7GWS - chains A and D; structure by X-ray diffraction, 1.90 A resolution.

# Chain A
Protein: B-cell lymphoma 6 protein
Organism: Homo sapiens
Reference sequence: P41182 (BCL6_HUMAN); residue numbers follow UniProt; this construct covers 5-129
Chain sequence (128 residues; numbered 2 to 129; the number before each row is that of its first residue):
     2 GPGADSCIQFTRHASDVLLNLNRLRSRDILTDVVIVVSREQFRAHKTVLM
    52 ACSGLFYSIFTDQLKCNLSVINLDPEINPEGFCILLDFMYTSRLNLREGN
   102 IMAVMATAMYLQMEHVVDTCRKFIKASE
Unresolved in the structure: 2-5, 129
Construct notes: expression tag (2-4)
Curated features (UniProtKB/Swiss-Prot):
  - mutagenesis: Asn21 (N21K: Abolishes interaction with NCOR2 and HDAC2, no effect on interaction with CTBP1 and transcriptional autoinhibition; when associated with A-116 and 376-Q--Q-379), Ser59 (S59A: Abolished ubiquitination by the SCF(FBXL17) complex), His116 (H116A: Abolishes interaction with NCOR2 and HDAC2, no effect on interaction with CTBP1 and transcriptional autoinhibition; when associated with K-21 and 376-Q--Q-379)
Small-molecule neighbours: A1ADA (5-{[5-chloro-2-(dimethylamino)pyrimidin-4-yl]amino}-1,3-dihydro-2H-indol-2-one): Asn21, Arg24, Leu25, Arg28, Met51, Ala52, Cys53, Ser54, Gly55, Tyr58, Gln113, Met114, Glu115

# Chain D
Protein: WVIP tetrapeptide
Chain sequence (6 residues; each row starts with the number of its first residue; numbering starts at 0):
     0 XWVIPA
Modified / non-standard residues: ACE (acetyl group) at position 0

# How chain A and chain D interact
Residue-residue contacts (11; chain A residue first):
  Cys8(A) - Pro4(D)
  Ile9(A) - Trp1(D)  hydrophobic
  Ile9(A) - Val2(D)
  Gln10(A) - ACE_0(D)
  Gln10(A) - Trp1(D)
  Gln10(A) - Val2(D)  hydrogen bond (backbone-backbone)
  Gln10(A) - Pro4(D)
  Phe11(A) - ACE_0(D)
  Phe11(A) - Trp1(D)
  Thr12(A) - ACE_0(D)  hydrogen bond (backbone-backbone)
  Thr12(A) - Val2(D)
Other interface residues (no listed pair), chain D (5 interface residues in all): Ile3

# Summary
Chain A and chain D each contribute 5 residues to their interface; the contacts include 2 hydrogen bonds.
Backbone hydrogen bonds pair Gln10(A)-Val2(D) and Thr12(A)-ACE_0(D). Bound to chain A: compound A1ADA. Curated
annotation (UniProt) lists 3 mutagenesis sites on chain A.
Chain A is B-cell lymphoma 6 protein (Homo sapiens) and chain D is WVIP tetrapeptide; the structure, Crystal
Structure of B-cell lymphoma 6 protein BTB domain in complex with ligand 6 at 15.99 ..., was determined by
X-ray diffraction together with 7GUD, 7GUE, 7GUF, 7GUG, 7GUH, 7GUI and 126 further entries from the same
study.
